PDB entry 5WNV | X-ray diffraction, 3.30 A resolution | chains A and T of the 23 polymer chains in the assembly

Chain A:
Molecule: 16S Ribosomal RNA rRNA
Organism: Thermus thermophilus (strain HB8 / ATCC 27634 / DSM 579)
Sequence (1522 nucleotides; each row starts with the number of its first residue; note: 42 numbers in that range are skipped by the numbering (no residue carries them; nothing is unmodelled there); a row labelled like 190A-190L holds insertion residues (190A, then the next letters in order); numbering starts at 0):
     0 UUUGUUGGAGAGUUUGAUCCUGGCUCAGGGUGAACGCUGGCGGCGUGCCU
    50 AAGACAUGCAAGUCGUGCGGG
    73 CCGCGGGGUUUU
    88 ACUCCG
    95 UGGUC
   101 AGCGGCGGACGGGUGAGUAACGCGUGGGU
  129A G
   130 ACCUACCCGGAAGAGGGGGACAACCCGGGGAAACUCGGGCUAAUCCCCCA
   180 UGUGGACCCGC
190A-190L CCCUUGGGGUGU
   191 GUCCAAAGGGCUUU
   216 GCCCGCUUCCGGAUGGGCCCGCGUCCCAUCAGCUAGUUGGUGGGGUAAUG
   266 GCCCACCAAGGCGACGACGGGUAGCCGGUCUGAGAGGAUGGCCGGCCACA
   316 GGGGCACUGAGACACGGGCCCCACUCCUACGGGAGGCAGCAGUUAGGAAU
   366 CUUCCGCAAUGGGCGCAAGCCUGACGGAGCGACGCCGCUUGGAGGAAGAA
   416 GCCCUUCGGGGUGUAAACUCCUGAA
   442 CCCGGGACGAAACCCCCGACGA
   474 GGGGACUGACGGUACCGGG
   494 GUAAUAGCGCCGGCCAACUCCGUGCCAGCAGCCGCGGUAAUACGGAGGGC
   544 GCGAGCGUUACCCGGAUUCACUGGGCGUAAAGGGCGUGUAGGCGGCCUGG
   594 GGCGUCCCAUGUGAAAGACCACGGCUCAACCGUGGGGGAGCGUGGGAUAC
   644 GCUCAGGCUAGACGGUGGGAGAGGGUGGUGGAAUUCCCGGAGUAGCGGUG
   694 AAAUGCGCAGAUACCGGGAGGAACGCCGAUGGCGAAGGCAGCCACCUGGU
   744 CCACCCGUGACGCUGAGGCGCGAAAGCGUGGGGAGCAAACCGGAUUAGAU
   794 ACCCGGGUAGUCCACGCCCUAAACGAUGCGCGCUAGGUCUCUGGGUCU
   848 CCUGGGGGCCGAAGCUAACGCGUUAAGCGCGCCGCCUGGGGAGUACGGCC
   898 GCAAGGCUGAAACUCAAAGGAAUUGACGGGGGCCCGCACAAGCGGUGGAG
   948 CAUGUGGUUUAAUUCGAAGXAACGCGAAGAACCUUACCAGGCCUUGACAU
   998 GCUAGG
 1003A G
  1004 AACCCGGGUGAAAGCCUGGGGUGCCCC
1030A-1030D GCGA
  1031 GGGGAGCCCUAGCACAGGUGCUGCAUGGCCGUCGUCAGCUCGUGCCGUGA
  1081 GGUGUUGGGUUAAGUCCCGCAACGAGCGCAACCCCCGCCGUUAGUUGCCA
  1131 GCGGUUCGGCCGGGCACUCUAACGGGACUGCCCGCGAAA
  1171 GCGGGAGGAAGGAGGGGACGACGUCUGGUCAGCAUGGCCCUUACGGCCUG
  1221 GGCGACACACGUGCUACAAUGCCCACUACAAAGCGAUGCCACCCGGCAAC
  1271 GGGGAGCUAAUCGCAAAAAGGUGGGCCCAGUUCGGAUUGGGGUCUGCAAC
  1321 CCGACCCCAUGAAGCCGGAAUCGCUAGUAAUCGCGGAUCAG
 1361A C
  1362 CAUGCCGCGGUGAAUACGUUCCCGGGCCUUGUACACACXGCCXGUXACGC
  1412 CAUGGGAGCGGGCUCUACCCGAAGUCGCCGGG
  1446 AGCCUACGGG
  1459 CAGGCGCCGAGGGUAGGGCCCGUGACUGGGGCGAAGUCGUAACAAGGUAG
  1509 CUGUACCGGAAGGUGCGGCUGGAUCCACUCCUUUCU
Disordered / not traced: 0-4, 1534-1538
Construct notes: conflict C1534 (A132811 in 55771382), A1535 (C132812 in 55771382)
Modified positions: PSU (pseudouridine-5'-monophosphate) at position 516, 7MG (7N-methyl-8-hydroguanosine-5'-monophosphate) at position 527, M2G (N2-dimethylguanosine-5'-monophosphate) at position 966, 5MC (5-methylcytidine-5'-monophosphate) at position 967, 2MG (2N-methylguanosine-5'-monophosphate) at position 1207, 5MC (5-methylcytidine-5'-monophosphate) at position 1400, 4OC (4n,o2'-methylcytidine-5'-monophosphate) at position 1402, 5MC (5-methylcytidine-5'-monophosphate) at position 1404, 5MC (5-methylcytidine-5'-monophosphate) at position 1407, UR3 (3-methyluridine-5'-monophoshate) at position 1498, MA6 (6N-dimethyladenosine-5'-monophoshate) at position 1518, MA6 (6N-dimethyladenosine-5'-monophoshate) at position 1519, PSU (pseudouridine-5'-monophosphate) at position 1540, PSU (pseudouridine-5'-monophosphate) at position 1541
Bound ions: Mg2+ site 1: U5 (shared with 1 residue of chain D); K+ site 1 near U14 (its only coordinating residue here); Mg2+ site 2 near G21 (its only coordinating residue here); Mg2+ site 3 near U37 (its only coordinating residue here); Mg2+ site 4 near A53 (its only coordinating residue here); Mg2+ site 5: G61, U62; Mg2+ site 6: G69, G70, U98; Mg2+ site 7 near U81 (its only coordinating residue here); Mg2+ site 8 near U83 (its only coordinating residue here); Mg2+ site 9 near G107 (its only coordinating residue here); K+ site 2: A109, A329, G331; Mg2+ site 10 near G117 (its only coordinating residue here); 79 more Mg2+ sites not listed; 12 more K+ sites not listed
Ligand contacts: B6M ((1R,2S,3S,4R,6R)-4,6-diamino-2-{[3-O-(2,6-diamino-2,6-dideoxy-alpha-L-altropyranosyl)-beta-L-arabinofuranosyl]oxy}-3-hydroxycyclohexyl 2-amino-2-deoxy-alpha-D-allopyranoside): G1405, U1406, 5MC_1407, A1408, C1409, G1489, C1490, G1491, A1492, A1493, G1494, U1495

Chain T:
Molecule: 30S ribosomal protein S20
Organism: Thermus thermophilus (strain HB8 / ATCC 27634 / DSM 579)
Reference sequence: P80380 (RS20_THET8); numbering as in UniProt (aligned over 8-106)
Sequence (99 residues; row label = number of the first residue in the row):
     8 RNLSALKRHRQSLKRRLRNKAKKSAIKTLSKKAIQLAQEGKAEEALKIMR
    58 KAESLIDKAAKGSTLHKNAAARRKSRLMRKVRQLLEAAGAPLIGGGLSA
Bound ions: Mg2+ near Ser11 (its only coordinating residue here)

Chain A / chain T interface:
Residue-residue contacts (96; chain A residue first):
  A60(A) - Leu10(T)  sugar contact
  G61(A) - Leu10(T)  phosphate contact
  G102(A) - Arg17(T)  salt bridge to the phosphate
  C103(A) - Lys14(T)  salt bridge to the phosphate
  C103(A) - Arg17(T)  salt bridge to the phosphate
  C103(A) - Lys21(T)  phosphate contact
  G104(A) - Lys14(T)  hydrogen bond to the base
  G104(A) - Gln18(T)  hydrogen bond to the phosphate
  G104(A) - Lys21(T)  salt bridge to the phosphate
  G105(A) - Arg22(T)  salt bridge to the phosphate
  C106(A) - Arg15(T)  base contact
  G107(A) - Arg15(T)  hydrogen bond to the base
  G108(A) - Arg15(T)  base contact
  C132(A) - Lys74(T)  phosphate contact
  C132(A) - Asn75(T)  hydrogen bond to the phosphate
  U133(A) - Lys74(T)  salt bridge to the phosphate
  C175(A) - Arg25(T)  sugar contact
  C176(A) - Lys29(T)  salt bridge to the phosphate
  C177(A) - Lys65(T)  salt bridge to the phosphate
  C178(A) - Lys65(T)  salt bridge to the phosphate
  A185(A) - Glu60(T)  base contact
  A185(A) - Ala78(T)  phosphate contact
  A185(A) - Lys81(T)  hydrogen bond to the sugar
  C186(A) - Ala78(T)  sugar contact
  C186(A) - Lys81(T)  sugar contact
  C186(A) - Ser82(T)  hydrogen bond to the phosphate
  C186(A) - Met85(T)  hydrogen bond to the sugar
  C187(A) - Ser82(T)  hydrogen bond to the phosphate
  C187(A) - Met85(T)  sugar contact
  C187(A) - Arg86(T)  sugar contact
  C187(A) - Arg89(T)  hydrogen bond to the sugar
  C187(A) - Leu104(T)  base contact
  C187(A) - Ser105(T)  hydrogen bond to the base
  C188(A) - Arg89(T)  sugar contact
  C188(A) - Ser105(T)  hydrogen bond to the base
  G190K(A) - Ser105(T)  base contact
  U190L(A) - Ser105(T)  hydrogen bond to the base
  U190L(A) - Ala106(T)  base contact
  G191(A) - Met85(T)  base contact
  G191(A) - Gly101(T)  hydrogen bond to the sugar
  G191(A) - Gly102(T)  hydrogen bond to the sugar
  G191(A) - Gly103(T)  hydrogen bond to the base
  G191(A) - Leu104(T)  sugar contact
  G191(A) - Ser105(T)  base contact
  U192(A) - Arg57(T)  sugar contact
  U192(A) - Glu60(T)  hydrogen bond to the sugar
  U192(A) - Gly102(T)  sugar contact
  U192(A) - Gly103(T)  sugar contact
  C193(A) - Arg57(T)  sugar contact
  C193(A) - Glu60(T)  hydrogen bond to the sugar
  C193(A) - Ser61(T)  hydrogen bond to the phosphate
  C193(A) - Asp64(T)  hydrogen bond to the sugar
  C194(A) - Ser61(T)  hydrogen bond to the phosphate
  C194(A) - Asp64(T)  sugar contact
  C194(A) - Lys65(T)  salt bridge to the phosphate
  C194(A) - Lys68(T)  phosphate contact
  A195(A) - Lys65(T)  phosphate contact
  A195(A) - Lys68(T)  salt bridge to the phosphate
  A196(A) - Lys68(T)  salt bridge to the phosphate
  G258(A) - Arg86(T)  salt bridge to the phosphate
  G259(A) - Arg83(T)  salt bridge to the phosphate
  G259(A) - Lys87(T)  salt bridge to the phosphate
  G260(A) - Arg83(T)  salt bridge to the phosphate
  U261(A) - Arg79(T)  salt bridge to the phosphate
  U261(A) - Arg80(T)  salt bridge to the phosphate
  U261(A) - Arg83(T)  base contact
  A262(A) - Lys74(T)  sugar contact
  A262(A) - Asn75(T)  phosphate contact
  A262(A) - Ala76(T)  sugar contact
  A263(A) - Arg79(T)  salt bridge to the phosphate
  C322(A) - Arg23(T)  sugar contact
  U323(A) - Ser19(T)  sugar contact
  U323(A) - Arg22(T)  phosphate contact
  U323(A) - Arg23(T)  phosphate contact
  U323(A) - Asn26(T)  hydrogen bond to the phosphate
  G324(A) - Arg22(T)  salt bridge to the phosphate
  G324(A) - Asn26(T)  hydrogen bond to the phosphate
  G324(A) - Ser70(T)  hydrogen bond to the phosphate
  A325(A) - Ser70(T)  phosphate contact
  G332(A) - Leu10(T)  phosphate contact
  G333(A) - His16(T)  sugar contact
  U1436(A) - Arg23(T)  salt bridge to the phosphate
  G1438(A) - Lys34(T)  salt bridge to the phosphate
  C1439(A) - Lys38(T)  salt bridge to the phosphate
  G1453(A) - Leu36(T)  sugar contact
  G1453(A) - Lys39(T)  hydrogen bond to the phosphate
  G1454(A) - Thr35(T)  phosphate contact
  G1454(A) - Lys39(T)  salt bridge to the phosphate
  G1455(A) - Ala28(T)  phosphate contact
  G1455(A) - Ser31(T)  phosphate contact
  G1455(A) - Ala32(T)  phosphate contact
  G1455(A) - Thr35(T)  hydrogen bond to the phosphate
  C1459(A) - Lys27(T)  phosphate contact
  C1459(A) - Ala28(T)  phosphate contact
  C1459(A) - Ser31(T)  hydrogen bond to the phosphate
  A1460(A) - Lys27(T)  salt bridge to the phosphate
Interface residues without a listed pair, chain A (51 interface residues in all): C150, A349, G350, C1437
Interface residues without a listed pair, chain T (52 interface residues in all): Arg8, Asn9, Leu24, His73

In short:
The interface between chain A and chain T involves 51 residues on one side and 52 on the other; the contacts
include 26 hydrogen bonds and 25 salt bridges. Among the polar pairs are G104(A)-Lys14(T), G107(A)-Arg15(T)
and C187(A)-Ser105(T). Bound to chain A: compound B6M.
Here chain A is 16S Ribosomal RNA rRNA and chain T is 30S ribosomal protein S20, both from Thermus
thermophilus (strain HB8 / ATCC 27634 / DSM 579). Entry 5WNV (Crystal Structure of 30S ribosomal subunit from
Thermus thermophilus) was determined by X-ray diffraction (same publication as 5WNP, 5WNQ, 5WNR, 5WNS, 5WNT
and 5WNU).
